5I2L - chain A; structure by X-ray diffraction, 1.85 A resolution.

[Chain A]
Molecule: EF-hand domain-containing protein D2
From: Homo sapiens
UniProtKB: Q96C19 (EFHD2_HUMAN); numbering as in UniProt (aligned over 70-184)
Amino-acid sequence (120 residues; row label = number of the first residue in the row):
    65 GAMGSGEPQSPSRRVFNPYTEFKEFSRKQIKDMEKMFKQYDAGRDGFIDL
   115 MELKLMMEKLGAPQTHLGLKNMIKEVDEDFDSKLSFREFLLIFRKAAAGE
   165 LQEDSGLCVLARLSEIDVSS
Unresolved in the structure: 65-79
Sequence notes: expression tag (65-69)
Bound ions: Ca2+ site 1: Asp105, Asp109, Phe111, Glu116; Ca2+ site 2: Asp141, Asp143, Asp145, Lys147, Glu152
Curated features (UniProtKB/Swiss-Prot):
  - binding site (Ca(2+)): Asp105, Asp109, Glu116, Asp141, Asp143, Asp145, Lys147, Glu152
  - modified residue: Ser74 (Phosphoserine), Ser76 (Phosphoserine), Tyr83 (Phosphotyrosine)
From the paper describing this entry:
  - Ca2+ coordination: Asp105, Asp109, Glu116, Asp141, Asp143, Asp145, Glu152
  - conformationally variable residues: Phe101, Asp105, Asp109, Phe111, Ile112, Glu116

[Overview]
The Ca2+ site 1 is built by Asp105, Asp109, Phe111 and Glu116. The Ca2+ site 2 is built by Asp141, Asp143,
Asp145, Lys147 and Glu152. From UniProt: 8 Ca2+-binding residues. The paper reports Ca2+ coordination by
Asp105, Asp109 and Glu116 among others; conformational variability at Phe101, Asp105 and Asp109 among others.
Chain A is EF-hand domain-containing protein D2 (Homo sapiens); the structure, Structure of EF-hand containing
protein, was determined by X-ray diffraction together with 5I2O and 5I2Q from the same study.
